PDB entry 6Y27 | X-ray diffraction, 1.38 A resolution | chains A and B of the 3 polymer chains in the assembly

Chain A:
Molecule: Lymphocyte antigen HLA-B27
Source organism: Homo sapiens
Reference sequence: A0A2R7Z5J3 (A0A2R7Z5J3_HUMAN); residues 1-276 here correspond to UniProt positions 25-300 (UniProt number = residue number + 24)
Sequence (276 residues; each row starts with the number of its first residue):
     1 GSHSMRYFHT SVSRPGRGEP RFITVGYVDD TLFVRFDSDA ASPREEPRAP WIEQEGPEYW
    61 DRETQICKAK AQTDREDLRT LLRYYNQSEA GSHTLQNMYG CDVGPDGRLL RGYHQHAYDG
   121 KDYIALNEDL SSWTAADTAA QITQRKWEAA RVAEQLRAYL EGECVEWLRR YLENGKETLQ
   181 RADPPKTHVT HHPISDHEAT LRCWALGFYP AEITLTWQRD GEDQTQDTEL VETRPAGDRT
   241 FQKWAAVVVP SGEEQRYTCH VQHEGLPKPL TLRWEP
Disulfide bonds: Cys101-Cys164, Cys203-Cys259

Chain B:
Molecule: Beta-2-microglobulin
Source organism: Homo sapiens
Reference sequence: P61769 (B2MG_HUMAN); residues 1-99 here correspond to UniProt positions 21-119 (UniProt number = residue number + 20)
Sequence (100 residues; row label = number of the first residue in the row; numbering starts at 0):
     0 MIQRTPKIQV YSRHPAENGK SNFLNCYVSG FHPSDIEVDL LKNGERIEKV EHSDLSFSKD
    60 WSFYLLYYTE FTPTEKDEYA CRVNHVTLSQ PKIVKWDRDM
Construct notes: initiating methionine (0)
Disulfide bonds: Cys25-Cys80
UniProt features mapped onto this chain:
  - modified residue: Gln2 (Pyrrolidone carboxylic acid)
  - glycosylation: Ile1 (N-linked (Glc) (glycation) isoleucine), Lys19 (N-linked (Glc) (glycation) lysine), Lys41 (N-linked (Glc) (glycation) lysine), Lys48 (N-linked (Glc) (glycation) lysine), Lys58 (N-linked (Glc) (glycation) lysine), Lys91 (N-linked (Glc) (glycation) lysine), Lys94 (N-linked (Glc) (glycation) lysine)

Interface between chain A and chain B:
Residue-residue contacts (56):
  Phe8(A) - Phe56(B)  hydrophobic
  His9(A) - Phe56(B)
  Thr10(A) - Leu54(B)
  Thr10(A) - Phe56(B)
  Thr10(A) - Phe62(B)
  Val12(A) - Ser33(B)
  Ile23(A) - Leu54(B)
  Val25(A) - Asp53(B)
  Val25(A) - Ser55(B)
  Tyr27(A) - Ser55(B)
  Tyr27(A) - Tyr63(B)  hydrogen bond
  Arg35(A) - Asp53(B)  salt bridge
  Ser92(A) - Met0(B)
  His93(A) - Met0(B)
  Thr94(A) - His31(B)
  Thr94(A) - Phe62(B)
  Gln96(A) - Phe56(B)
  Gln96(A) - Trp60(B)  hydrogen bond (side chain-backbone)
  Gln96(A) - Phe62(B)
  Asn97(A) - Phe56(B)
  Gln115(A) - Trp60(B)
  His116(A) - Trp60(B)
  Ala117(A) - Trp60(B)  hydrophobic
  Asp119(A) - Met0(B)
  Asp119(A) - Ile1(B)
  Asp119(A) - His31(B)  hydrogen bond (backbone-side chain)
  Gly120(A) - Ile1(B)
  Gly120(A) - His31(B)
  Lys121(A) - Ile1(B)
  Asp122(A) - Trp60(B)  hydrogen bond
  His192(A) - Asp98(B)  salt bridge
  Arg202(A) - Asp98(B)  hydrogen bond (side chain-backbone)
  Arg202(A) - Met99(B)
  Trp204(A) - Asp98(B)
  Trp204(A) - Met99(B)
  Val231(A) - Gln8(B)
  Glu232(A) - Lys6(B)  salt bridge
  Glu232(A) - Gln8(B)  hydrogen bond (backbone-side chain)
  Glu232(A) - Tyr26(B)  hydrogen bond
  Glu232(A) - Ser28(B)  hydrogen bond
  Thr233(A) - Tyr26(B)
  Arg234(A) - Gln8(B)  hydrogen bond
  Arg234(A) - Tyr10(B)
  Arg234(A) - Tyr26(B)
  Arg234(A) - Met99(B)  hydrogen bond (side chain-backbone)
  Pro235(A) - Tyr10(B)  hydrogen bond (backbone-side chain)
  Pro235(A) - Asn24(B)
  Pro235(A) - Tyr26(B)
  Ala236(A) - Arg12(B)  hydrogen bond (backbone-side chain)
  Ala236(A) - Asn24(B)  hydrogen bond (backbone-side chain)
  Gly237(A) - Arg12(B)  hydrogen bond (backbone-side chain)
  Asp238(A) - Arg12(B)
  Gln242(A) - Tyr10(B)
  Gln242(A) - Ser11(B)  hydrogen bond (side chain-backbone)
  Gln242(A) - Arg12(B)  hydrogen bond (side chain-backbone)
  Trp244(A) - Met99(B)  hydrogen bond (side chain-backbone)
Other interface residues (no listed pair), chain A (35 interface residues in all): Met98, Leu206
Other interface residues (no listed pair), chain B (25 interface residues in all): His13, Pro14, Asp34, Leu65

Summary:
Chain A and chain B form an interface of 35 and 25 residues respectively, with 17 hydrogen bonds and 3 salt
bridges. Polar contacts include Arg35(A)-Asp53(B), His192(A)-Asp98(B) and Glu232(A)-Lys6(B).
Chain A is Lymphocyte antigen HLA-B27 and chain B is Beta-2-microglobulin, both from Homo sapiens; the
structure, Crystal structure of HLA-B2709 complexed with the nona-peptide mA, was determined by X-ray
diffraction.
